7QGQ - chains T and E of the 24 polymer chains in the assembly; structure by electron crystallography.

Chain T:
Molecule: Precursor of the S-layer proteins
Source organism: Clostridioides difficile 630
UniProt: Q183M8 (Q183M8_CLOD6); residues 2-374 here correspond to UniProt positions 347-719 (UniProt number = residue number + 345)
Sequence (373 residues; row label = number of the first residue in the row):
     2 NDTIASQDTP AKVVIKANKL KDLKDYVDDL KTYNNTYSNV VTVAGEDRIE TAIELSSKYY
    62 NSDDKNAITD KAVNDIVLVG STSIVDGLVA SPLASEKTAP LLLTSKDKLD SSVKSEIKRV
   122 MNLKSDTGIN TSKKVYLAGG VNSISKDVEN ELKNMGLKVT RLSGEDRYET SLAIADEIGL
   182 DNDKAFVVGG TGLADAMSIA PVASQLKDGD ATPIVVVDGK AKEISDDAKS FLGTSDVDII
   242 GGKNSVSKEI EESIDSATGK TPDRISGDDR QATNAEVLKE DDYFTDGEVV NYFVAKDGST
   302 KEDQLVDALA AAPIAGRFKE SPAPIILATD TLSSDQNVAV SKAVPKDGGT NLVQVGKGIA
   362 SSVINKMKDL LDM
What the authors report for this chain:
  - mutagenesis - Y27A: decreased localization to cell surface

Chain E:
Molecule: Precursor of the S-layer proteins
Source organism: Clostridioides difficile 630
UniProt: Q183M8 (Q183M8_CLOD6); residues 1-318 here correspond to UniProt positions 25-342 (UniProt number = residue number + 24)
Sequence (318 residues; numbered 1 to 318; the number before each row is that of its first residue):
     1 ATTGTQGYTV VKNDWKKAVK QLQDGLKDNS IGKITVSFND GVVGEVAPKS ANKKADRDAA
    61 AEKLYNLVNT QLDKLGDGDY VDFSVDYNLE NKIITNQADA EAIVTKLNSL NEKTLIDIAT
   121 KDTFGMVSKT QDSEGKNVAA TKALKVKDVA TFGLKSGGSE DTGYVVEMKA GAVEDKYGKV
   181 GDSTAGIAIN LPSTGLEYAG KGTTIDFNKT LKVDVTGGST PSAVAVSGFV TKDDTDLAKS
   241 GTINVRVINA KEESIDIDAS SYTSAENLAK RYVFDPDEIS EAYKAIVALQ NDGIESNLVQ
   301 LVNGKYQVIF YPEGKRLE
What the authors report for this chain:
  - mutagenesis - F274A: decreased localization to cell surface

Interface between chain T and chain E:
Pairs across the interface (21):
  Leu124(T) - Leu317(E)
  Ser126(T) - Arg316(E)
  Asp127(T) - Val273(E)
  Asp127(T) - Arg316(E)
  Thr128(T) - Val273(E)
  Gly129(T) - Val273(E)
  Gly129(T) - Glu313(E)
  Gly129(T) - Gly314(E)
  Gly129(T) - Lys315(E)
  Ile130(T) - Gly314(E)
  Ile130(T) - Lys315(E)
  Ile130(T) - Leu317(E)
  Asn131(T) - Glu313(E)
  Asn131(T) - Gly314(E)
  Thr132(T) - Asp77(E)
  Thr132(T) - Gly78(E)
  Asn155(T) - Glu318(E)
  Met156(T) - Arg316(E)
  Met156(T) - Leu317(E)
  Met156(T) - Glu318(E)
  Lys159(T) - Asp77(E)
Other interface residues (no listed pair), chain T (14 interface residues in all): Lys119, Lys125, Gly157
From the paper, about this interface:
  - hot spots on chain T (mutagenesis) - Y27A: decreased binding to Precursor of the S-layer proteins (chain E)
  - hot spots on chain E (mutagenesis) - F274A: decreased binding to Precursor of the S-layer proteins (chain T)

Summary:
Chain T and chain E form an interface of 14 and 9 residues respectively. From the paper: Y27A of chain T
reduces localization to cell surface; F274A of chain E reduces localization to cell surface.
Chain T is Precursor of the S-layer proteins and chain E is Precursor of the S-layer proteins, both from
Clostridioides difficile 630; the structure, Extended H/L (SLPH/SLPL) complex from C. difficile (CD630 strain)
fit into R20291 S-layer negative stain map, was determined by electron crystallography.
